Entry 7SIS (X-ray diffraction, 1.90 A resolution); this record covers chains A and B of the 3 polymer chains in the assembly.

== Chain A ==
Protein: HLA class I histocompatibility antigen, A-2 alpha chain
From: Homo sapiens
Reference sequence: Q861F7 (Q861F7_HUMAN); residues 1-277 here = UniProt positions 1-277
Amino-acid sequence (277 residues; numbered 1 to 277; the number before each row is that of its first residue):
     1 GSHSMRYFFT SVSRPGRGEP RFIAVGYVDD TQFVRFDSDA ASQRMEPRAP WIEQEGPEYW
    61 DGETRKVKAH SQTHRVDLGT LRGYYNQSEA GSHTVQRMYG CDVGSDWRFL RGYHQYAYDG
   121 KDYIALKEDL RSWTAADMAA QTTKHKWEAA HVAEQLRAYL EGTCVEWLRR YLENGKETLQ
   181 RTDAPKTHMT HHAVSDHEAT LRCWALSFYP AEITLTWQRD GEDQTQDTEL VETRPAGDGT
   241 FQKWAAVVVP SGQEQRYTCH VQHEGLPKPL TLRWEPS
Cystine bridges: Cys-101/Cys-164, Cys-203/Cys-259
Bound ions: Zn2+: His-151, Glu-154, His-191; Cd2+ near His-197 (its only coordinating residue here)

== Chain B ==
Protein: Beta-2-microglobulin
From: Homo sapiens
Reference sequence: P61769 (B2MG_HUMAN); residues 1-99 here correspond to UniProt positions 21-119 (UniProt number = residue number + 20)
Amino-acid sequence (100 residues; numbered 0 to 99; the number before each row is that of its first residue; numbering starts at 0):
     0 MIQRTPKIQV YSRHPAENGK SNFLNCYVSG FHPSDIEVDL LKNGERIEKV EHSDLSFSKD
    60 WSFYLLYYTE FTPTEKDEYA CRVNHVTLSQ PKIVKWDRDM
Disordered / not traced: 0
Construct notes: initiating methionine (0)
Cystine bridges: Cys-25/Cys-80
Curated features (UniProtKB/Swiss-Prot):
  - modified residue: Gln-2 (Pyrrolidone carboxylic acid)
  - glycosylation: Ile-1 (N-linked (Glc) (glycation) isoleucine), Lys-19 (N-linked (Glc) (glycation) lysine), Lys-41 (N-linked (Glc) (glycation) lysine), Lys-48 (N-linked (Glc) (glycation) lysine), Lys-58 (N-linked (Glc) (glycation) lysine), Lys-91 (N-linked (Glc) (glycation) lysine), Lys-94 (N-linked (Glc) (glycation) lysine)

== Interface between chain A and chain B ==
Contacting residue pairs (54; chain A residue first):
  Phe-8(A) / Ser-55(B)
  Phe-8(A) / Phe-56(B)
  Phe-9(A) / Phe-56(B)
  Thr-10(A) / Leu-54(B)
  Thr-10(A) / Phe-56(B)
  Thr-10(A) / Phe-62(B)
  Val-12(A) / Ser-33(B)
  Ile-23(A) / Leu-54(B)
  Val-25(A) / Asp-53(B)
  Val-25(A) / Leu-54(B)
  Val-25(A) / Ser-55(B)
  Tyr-27(A) / Tyr-63(B)
  Gln-32(A) / Asp-53(B)  hydrogen bond
  Arg-35(A) / Asp-53(B)  salt bridge
  Gln-96(A) / His-31(B)  hydrogen bond
  Gln-96(A) / Phe-56(B)
  Gln-96(A) / Trp-60(B)  hydrogen bond (side chain-backbone)
  Gln-96(A) / Phe-62(B)
  Arg-97(A) / Phe-56(B)
  Gln-115(A) / Trp-60(B)
  Tyr-116(A) / Trp-60(B)
  Ala-117(A) / Trp-60(B)  hydrophobic
  Asp-119(A) / His-31(B)
  Gly-120(A) / Arg-3(B)  hydrogen bond (backbone-side chain)
  Gly-120(A) / His-31(B)
  Asp-122(A) / Trp-60(B)  hydrogen bond
  His-192(A) / Asp-98(B)  salt bridge
  Arg-202(A) / Asp-98(B)  hydrogen bond (side chain-backbone)
  Arg-202(A) / Met-99(B)
  Trp-204(A) / Asp-98(B)
  Trp-204(A) / Met-99(B)
  Leu-206(A) / Pro-14(B)  hydrophobic
  Val-231(A) / Gln-8(B)
  Glu-232(A) / Lys-6(B)  salt bridge
  Glu-232(A) / Gln-8(B)  hydrogen bond (backbone-side chain)
  Glu-232(A) / Tyr-26(B)  hydrogen bond
  Glu-232(A) / Ser-28(B)  hydrogen bond
  Thr-233(A) / Tyr-26(B)
  Arg-234(A) / Gln-8(B)  hydrogen bond
  Arg-234(A) / Tyr-10(B)
  Arg-234(A) / Tyr-26(B)
  Arg-234(A) / Met-99(B)  hydrogen bond (side chain-backbone)
  Pro-235(A) / Tyr-10(B)  hydrogen bond (backbone-side chain)
  Pro-235(A) / Asn-24(B)
  Pro-235(A) / Tyr-26(B)
  Pro-235(A) / Leu-65(B)  hydrophobic
  Ala-236(A) / Arg-12(B)  hydrogen bond (backbone-side chain)
  Ala-236(A) / Asn-24(B)  hydrogen bond (backbone-side chain)
  Gly-237(A) / Arg-12(B)  hydrogen bond (backbone-side chain)
  Gly-237(A) / Leu-65(B)
  Gln-242(A) / Tyr-10(B)
  Gln-242(A) / Ser-11(B)  hydrogen bond (side chain-backbone)
  Gln-242(A) / Arg-12(B)  hydrogen bond (side chain-backbone)
  Trp-244(A) / Met-99(B)  hydrogen bond (side chain-backbone)
Interface residues without a listed pair, chain A (35 interface residues in all): Arg-48, Thr-94, Met-98, Glu-229, Asp-238
Interface residues without a listed pair, chain B (25 interface residues in all): His-13, Asp-59, Arg-97

== Summary ==
Chain A and chain B form an interface of 35 and 25 residues respectively, with 18 hydrogen bonds and 3 salt
bridges. Polar pairs include Arg-35(A)/Asp-53(B), His-192(A)/Asp-98(B) and Glu-232(A)/Lys-6(B). The Zn2+ site
is built by His-151(A), Glu-154(A) and His-191(A).
Chain A is HLA class I histocompatibility antigen, A-2 alpha chain and chain B is Beta-2-microglobulin, both
from Homo sapiens; the structure, SARS-CoV-2 Spike-derived peptide S976-984 (VLNDILSRL) presented by
HLA-A*02:01, was determined by X-ray diffraction, deposited together with 8RBU, 8RBV, 8RCV, 8REF, 8RH6 and
8RHQ.
